PDB entry 1YGF | X-ray diffraction, 2.70 A resolution | chains A and C of the 4 polymer chains in the assembly

# Chain A (and C)
Name: Hemoglobin alpha chain
Source organism: Homo sapiens
Notes: chain C of this document is another copy of the same molecule, construct and numbering; everything in this record applies to it too
UniProtKB: P69905 (HBA_HUMAN); numbering as in UniProt (aligned over 1-141)
Sequence (141 residues; each row starts with the number of its first residue):
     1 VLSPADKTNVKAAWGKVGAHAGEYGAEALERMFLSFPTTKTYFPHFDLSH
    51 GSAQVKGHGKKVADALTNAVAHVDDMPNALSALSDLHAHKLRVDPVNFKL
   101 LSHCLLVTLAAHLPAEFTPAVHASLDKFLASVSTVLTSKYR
UniProt features mapped onto this chain:
  - site: K61 (Not glycated)
  - natural variant: D6 (A6D: In J-Toronto; this construct carries the variant), A13 (A13D: In J-Paris 1/J-Aljezur), E27 (A27E: In Shenyang; this construct carries the variant), K61 (K61N: In Zambia; deletion: In Clinic), D64 (A64D: In Pontoise; this construct carries the variant), D75 (D75A: In Lille; D75G: In Chapel Hill; D75N: In G-Pest), A111 (A111D: In Petah Tikva)
Ion coordination: heme Fe: H87 (together with oxygen molecule)
Small-molecule neighbours: heme / oxygen molecule: M32, T39, Y42, F43, H45, F46, H58, K61, V62, A65, L66, L83, L86, H87, L91, V93, N97, F98, L101, V132, L136

# Chain A / chain C interface
Pairs across the interface (5; chain A residue first):
  D126(A) - R141(C)  salt bridge
  K127(A) - R141(C)  hydrogen bond (side chain-backbone)
  R141(A) - V1(C)
  R141(A) - D126(C)  salt bridge
  R141(A) - K127(C)  hydrogen bond (backbone-side chain)
Other interface residues (no listed pair), chain A (5 interface residues in all): A130, S138
Other interface residues (no listed pair), chain C (6 interface residues in all): A123, A130

# In short
The interface between chain A and chain C involves 5 residues on one side and 6 on the other, with 2 hydrogen
bonds and 2 salt bridges. Among the polar pairs are D126(A)-R141(C) and K127(A)-R141(C). Chain A binds heme /
oxygen molecule.
Both chains are Hemoglobin alpha chain (Homo sapiens). Entry 1YGF (T-to-T(high) quaternary transitions in
human hemoglobin: betaH97A oxy (2MM IHP, 20% PEG) (1 test set)) was determined by X-ray diffraction (same
publication as 1XXT, 1XY0, 1XZ5, 1XZ7, 1XZU, 1XZV and 45 further entries).
